6CKE - chain A; structure by X-ray diffraction, 1.37 A resolution.

Chain A:
Name: Dehaloperoxidase B
Organism: Amphitrite ornata
UniProtKB: Q9NAV7 (Q9NAV7_9ANNE); residues 1-137 here correspond to UniProt positions 2-138 (UniProt number = residue number + 1)
Sequence (137 residues; numbered 1 to 137; the number before each row is that of its first residue):
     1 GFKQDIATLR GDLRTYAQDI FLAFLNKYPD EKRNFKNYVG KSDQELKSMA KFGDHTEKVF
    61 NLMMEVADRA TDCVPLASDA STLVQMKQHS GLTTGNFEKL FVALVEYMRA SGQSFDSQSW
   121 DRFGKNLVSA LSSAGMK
Bound ions: heme Fe near His-89 (its only coordinating residue here)
Small-molecule neighbours:
  - 4-bromo-2-methoxyphenol (3Z7): Ala-17, Ile-20, Phe-21, Phe-24, Phe-35, His-55, Thr-56, Val-59, Phe-60, Met-63, Leu-100
  - heme (HEM): Phe-24, Glu-31, Asn-34, Phe-35, His-55, Lys-58, Val-59, Leu-62, Met-63, Leu-83, Met-86, Gln-88, His-89, Leu-92, Asn-96, Phe-97, Leu-100, Phe-101, Leu-127

Summary:
Bound to chain A: heme and 4-bromo-2-methoxyphenol.
Chain A is Dehaloperoxidase B (Amphitrite ornata); the structure, Dehaloperoxidase B in complex with
4-Br-guaiacol, was determined by X-ray diffraction, deposited together with 6CO5, 6CRE, 6CH5 and 6CH6.
